Entry 6RED (electron microscopy, 3.00 A resolution); this record covers chains T and X of the 20 polymer chains in the assembly.

Chain T:
Protein: ATP synthase subunit alpha
From: Polytomella sp. Pringsheim 198.80
UniProtKB: A0ZW40 (A0ZW40_9CHLO); numbering as in UniProt (aligned over 1-562)
Chain sequence (562 residues; each row starts with the number of its first residue):
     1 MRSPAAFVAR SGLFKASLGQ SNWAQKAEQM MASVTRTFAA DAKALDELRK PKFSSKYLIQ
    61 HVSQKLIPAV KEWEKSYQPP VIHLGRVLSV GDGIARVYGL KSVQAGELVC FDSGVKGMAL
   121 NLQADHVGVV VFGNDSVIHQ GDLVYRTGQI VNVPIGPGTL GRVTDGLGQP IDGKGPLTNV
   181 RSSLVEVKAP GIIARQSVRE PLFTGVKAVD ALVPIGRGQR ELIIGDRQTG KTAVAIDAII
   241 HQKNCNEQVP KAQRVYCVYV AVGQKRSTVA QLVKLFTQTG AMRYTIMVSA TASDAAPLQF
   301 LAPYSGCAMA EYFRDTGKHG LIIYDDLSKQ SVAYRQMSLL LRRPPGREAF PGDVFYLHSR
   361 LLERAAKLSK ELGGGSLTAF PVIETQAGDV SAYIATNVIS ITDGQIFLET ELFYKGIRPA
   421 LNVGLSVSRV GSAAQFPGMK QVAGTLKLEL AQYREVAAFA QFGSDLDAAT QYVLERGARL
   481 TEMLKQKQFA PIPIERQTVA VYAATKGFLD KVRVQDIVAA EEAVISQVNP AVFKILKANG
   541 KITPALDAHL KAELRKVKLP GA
Disordered / not traced: 1-84
Construct notes: conflict R266 (Lys in A0ZW40)
Metal / ion sites: Mg2+: T232 (together with ATP)
Ligand contacts: ATP (adenosine-5'-triphosphate): D226, R227, Q228, T229, G230, K231, T232, A233, E384, F413, R418, P419, Q486, K487, Q488

Chain X:
Protein: ATP synthase subunit beta
From: Polytomella sp. Pringsheim 198.80
Notes: EC 7.1.2.2
UniProtKB: A0ZW41 (A0ZW41_9CHLO); numbering as in UniProt (aligned over 1-574)
Chain sequence (574 residues; each row starts with the number of its first residue):
     1 MALRYAAGLA KNVVQRQGAS LNIARAFAAE PAPAIDAGYV SQVIGPVVDV RFDGELPSIL
    61 SSLEVEGHSV RLVLEVAQHM GDNTVRCIAM DSTDGLVRGQ KVVDTGSPIK VPVGRGTLGR
   121 IMNVIGEPVD EQGPIDAADI WSIHREAPEF TEQSTEQEIL VTGIKVVDLL APYQRGGKIG
   181 LFGGAGVGKT VLIMELINNV AKAHGGFSVF AGVGERTREG NDLYREMIES GVIKLGAERG
   241 NSKCTLVYGQ MNEPPGARAR VALTGLTVAE YFRDIEGQDV LLFVDNIFRF TQANSEVSAL
   301 LGRIPSAVGY QPTLATDLGG LQERITTTTK GSITSVQAVY VPADDLTDPA PATTFAHLDA
   361 TTVLSRSIAE LGIYPAVDPL DSTSRMLNPN VIGAEHYNVA RGVQKVLQDY KNLQDIIAIL
   421 GMDELSEEDK LTVARARKIQ RFLSQPFQVA EVFTGTPGKY VDLADTISGF QGVLTGKYDD
   481 LPEMAFYMVG DIKEVKEKAD KMAKDIASRK EADNKKVSEE LKDIPSLDKL VSEIKEVVIE
   541 EDDGLEEDFK AEALSSETVV LNEEGKSVPL PKKN
Disordered / not traced: 1-35
Construct notes: conflict A350 (Gly in A0ZW41), L387 (Arg in A0ZW41)
Metal / ion sites: Mg2+: T190 (together with ADP)
Ligand contacts:
  - ADP (adenosine-5'-diphosphate): G184, A185, G186, V187, G188, K189, T190, V191, R216, Y374, F447, A450, F453, T454
  - ATP (adenosine-5'-triphosphate): S384, R385, L387, N388, Y397, R401

Interface between chain T and chain X:
Pairs across the interface (89):
  L88(T) - G81(X)
  S89(T) - H79(X)
  S89(T) - M80(X)  hydrogen bond (side chain-backbone)
  S89(T) - G81(X)
  V90(T) - I59(X)
  V90(T) - Q78(X)
  V90(T) - H79(X)  hydrogen bond (backbone-backbone)
  G91(T) - Q78(X)
  D92(T) - Q78(X)
  D92(T) - R303(X)  salt bridge
  N134(T) - E146(X)  hydrogen bond
  D135(T) - I59(X)
  S136(T) - I59(X)
  H139(T) - P57(X)
  H139(T) - S58(X)  hydrogen bond
  H139(T) - H79(X)
  Q140(T) - L56(X)
  Q140(T) - H79(X)  hydrogen bond (backbone-side chain)
  Q140(T) - G81(X)
  Q140(T) - N83(X)  hydrogen bond (side chain-backbone)
  V163(T) - F150(X)  hydrophobic
  I171(T) - F150(X)
  I171(T) - T151(X)
  D172(T) - T151(X)
  R227(T) - L346(X)
  R227(T) - F355(X)
  R227(T) - D381(X)  salt bridge
  Q228(T) - T383(X)  hydrogen bond
  K265(T) - K178(X)
  K265(T) - E323(X)
  K265(T) - H357(X)
  K265(T) - L358(X)
  K265(T) - D359(X)  salt bridge
  R266(T) - P148(X)  hydrogen bond (side chain-backbone)
  R266(T) - E149(X)
  R266(T) - F150(X)
  R266(T) - Q153(X)
  R266(T) - E323(X)  hydrogen bond (backbone-side chain)
  S267(T) - Q153(X)  hydrogen bond
  S267(T) - T326(X)
  T268(T) - R385(X)  hydrogen bond
  V269(T) - F150(X)  hydrophobic
  A270(T) - F150(X)
  Q271(T) - T155(X)  hydrogen bond (side chain-backbone)
  Q271(T) - Q157(X)
  V273(T) - F150(X)  hydrophobic
  K274(T) - T155(X)  hydrogen bond
  A292(T) - G319(X)
  A292(T) - E323(X)
  A292(T) - H357(X)
  S293(T) - A147(X)
  S293(T) - E323(X)
  Q299(T) - T316(X)
  K329(T) - A356(X)
  R335(T) - A307(X)
  Q336(T) - P312(X)
  Q336(T) - T313(X)
  Q336(T) - T316(X)  hydrogen bond
  L339(T) - I304(X)
  L339(T) - S306(X)
  L339(T) - P312(X)  hydrophobic
  L340(T) - R303(X)
  L340(T) - P312(X)  hydrophobic
  L340(T) - T313(X)
  R342(T) - G302(X)  hydrogen bond (side chain-backbone)
  E348(T) - A307(X)
  A349(T) - S306(X)
  A349(T) - A307(X)
  Q386(T) - T347(X)
  Q386(T) - A352(X)
  E411(T) - Q408(X)  hydrogen bond
  Y414(T) - L380(X)  hydrogen bond (side chain-backbone)
  Y414(T) - T383(X)
  Y414(T) - Q404(X)
  Y414(T) - K405(X)
  Y414(T) - Q408(X)
  K415(T) - K405(X)
  K415(T) - Q408(X)
  K415(T) - D409(X)
  K415(T) - N412(X)
  R418(T) - Y397(X)
  R418(T) - R401(X)
  Q461(T) - N412(X)
  Q461(T) - L413(X)
  F462(T) - I416(X)  hydrophobic
  F462(T) - S426(X)  hydrogen bond (backbone-side chain)
  G463(T) - E424(X)
  G463(T) - S426(X)
  Q488(T) - N388(X)
Interface residues without a listed pair, chain T (54 interface residues in all): I138, G173, D294, A296, V332, R343, P345, A387, F413, G416
Interface residues without a listed pair, chain X (66 interface residues in all): L60, D82, T84, P305, A315, G320, T361, V363, S382, L420, L425, D429

In short:
Chain T and chain X form an interface of 54 and 66 residues respectively, with 18 hydrogen bonds and 3 salt
bridges. Polar pairs include D92(T)-R303(X), R227(T)-D381(X) and K265(T)-D359(X). ATP is bound between chain T
and chain X. Bound to chain X: ADP.
Here chain T is ATP synthase subunit alpha and chain X is ATP synthase subunit beta, both from Polytomella sp.
Pringsheim 198.80. Entry 6RED (Cryo-EM structure of Polytomella F-ATP synthase, Rotary substate 3A, focussed
refinement of F1 head and rotor) was determined by electron microscopy (same publication as 6RD4, 6RD5, 6RD6,
6RD7, 6RD8, 6RD9 and 46 further entries).
